Entry 7NEY (X-ray diffraction, 1.74 A resolution); this record covers chains A and B.

Chain A (and B):
Protein: Ferulic acid decarboxylase 1
Organism: Hypocrea atroviridis (strain ATCC 20476 / IMI 206040)
Notes: EC 4.1.1.102; chain B of this document is another copy of the same molecule, construct and numbering; everything in this record applies to it too
UniProt: G9NLP8 (G9NLP8_HYPAI); residue numbers follow UniProt; this construct covers 1-512
Chain sequence (519 residues; row label = number of the first residue in the row; numbers below 1 keep their minus sign (Met-6 is residue -6)):
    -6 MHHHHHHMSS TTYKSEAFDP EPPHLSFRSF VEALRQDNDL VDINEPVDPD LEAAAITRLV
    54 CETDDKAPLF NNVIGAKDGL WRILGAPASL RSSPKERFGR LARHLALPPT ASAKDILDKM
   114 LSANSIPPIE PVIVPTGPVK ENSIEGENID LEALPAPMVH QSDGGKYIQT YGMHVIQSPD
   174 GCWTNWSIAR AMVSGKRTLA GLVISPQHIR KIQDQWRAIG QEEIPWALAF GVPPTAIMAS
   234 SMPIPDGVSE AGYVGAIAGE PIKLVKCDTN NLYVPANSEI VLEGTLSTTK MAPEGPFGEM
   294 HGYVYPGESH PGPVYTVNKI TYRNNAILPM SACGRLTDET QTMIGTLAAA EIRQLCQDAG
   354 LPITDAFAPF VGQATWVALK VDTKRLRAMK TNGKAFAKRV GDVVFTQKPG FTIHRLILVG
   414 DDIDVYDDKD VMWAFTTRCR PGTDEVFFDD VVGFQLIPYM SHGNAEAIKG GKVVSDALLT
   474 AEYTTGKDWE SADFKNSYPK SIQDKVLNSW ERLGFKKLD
Disordered / not traced: -6 to 13, 511-512 (chain B: -6 to 14, 511-512)
Construct notes: initiating methionine (-6); expression tag (-5 to 0)
Metal / ion sites: Mn2+: Asn178, His201, Glu243 (together with prenylated-FMN iminium form); K+ site 1: Trp179, Ala232, Ser233, Met235, Glu243 (together with prenylated-FMN iminium form); K+ site 2: Arg431, Asp437, Asp469, Leu471
Small-molecule neighbours: prenylated-FMN iminium form (4LU; 1-deoxy-5-O-phosphono-1-(3,3,4,5-tetramethyl-9,11-dioxo-2,3,8,9,10,11-hexahydro-7H-quinolino[1,8-fg]pteridin-12-ium-7-y l)-D-ribitol): Gln162, Thr163, Tyr164, Asn178, Trp179, Ser180, Ile181, Ala182, Arg183, Leu195, Ile197, Gln200, His201, Ile202, Ser233, Ser234, Met235, Pro236, Ile237, Glu243, Phe290, Glu292, Ser324, Cys326, Glu332, Thr333, Met336, Ile337, Lys401
What the authors report for this chain:
  - catalytic residues: Arg183, Glu287, Glu292
  - conformationally variable residues (order/disorder transition, side-chain flip): Glu292, Leu449
  - mutagenesis - E25N/N31G/G305A/D351R/K377H/P402V/F404Y/T405M/T429A/V445P/Q448W, F404Y/T405M/V445P/Q448W, T405M: increased catalytic activity

How chain A and chain B interact:
Pairs across the interface (203):
  Val34(A) with Leu506(B); Phe508(B), hydrophobic
  Glu38(A) with Arg505(B), salt bridge; Leu506(B)
  Leu44(A) with Tyr491(B); Pro492(B)
  Glu45(A) with Ile495(B); Lys498(B), salt bridge
  Ala47(A) with Tyr491(B)
  Ala48(A) with Phe487(B); Tyr491(B), hydrophobic; Ile495(B), hydrophobic
  Ile49(A) with Val499(B), hydrophobic; Trp503(B); Phe508(B), hydrophobic
  Arg51(A) with Ala485(B); Asp486(B); Phe487(B); Tyr491(B)
  Leu52(A) with Phe487(B), hydrophobic; Leu500(B), hydrophobic; Trp503(B), hydrophobic
  Val53(A) with Trp503(B); Phe508(B), hydrophobic
  Glu55(A) with Asp486(B); Phe487(B), hydrogen bond (side chain-backbone)
  Thr56(A) with Lys509(B), hydrogen bond (backbone-side chain)
  Asp57(A) with Lys509(B)
  Asp58(A) with Phe508(B); Lys509(B), salt bridge
  Lys59(A) with Phe508(B)
  Pro61(A) with Phe508(B), hydrophobic
  Ser85(A) with Lys509(B)
  Val152(A) with Tyr491(B), hydrogen bond (backbone-side chain)
  His153(A) with Ser490(B); Tyr491(B)
  Gln154(A) with Glu483(B); Asn489(B); Ser490(B), hydrogen bond (backbone-backbone); Tyr491(B); Pro492(B)
  Ser155(A) with Glu483(B), hydrogen bond
  Gly291(A) with Ala485(B)
  His294(A) with Trp426(B), hydrogen bond (backbone-side chain); Thr430(B)
  Gly295(A) with Trp426(B); Ser484(B); Ala485(B), hydrogen bond (backbone-backbone)
  Tyr296(A) with Trp426(B); Thr430(B), hydrogen bond; Arg431(B), hydrogen bond; Trp482(B); Glu483(B); Ala485(B)
  Val297(A) with Trp482(B); Glu483(B), hydrogen bond (backbone-backbone)
  Tyr298(A) with Leu472(B); Asp481(B); Trp482(B)
  Pro299(A) with Asp481(B)
  Gly327(A) with Ala485(B)
  Arg328(A) with Lys422(B); Asp423(B), salt bridge; Trp426(B); Ala485(B), hydrogen bond (backbone-backbone)
  Val364(A) with Met425(B); Thr429(B)
  Gly365(A) with Thr429(B)
  Gln366(A) with Trp426(B); Thr429(B); Thr430(B)
  Thr368(A) with Thr429(B)
  Trp369(A) with Met425(B), hydrophobic; Phe428(B), hydrophobic; Thr429(B)
  Arg408(A) with Pro434(B)
  Lys422(A) with Arg328(B)
  Asp423(A) with Arg328(B), salt bridge
  Met425(A) with Val364(B); Trp369(B), hydrophobic; Met425(B), hydrophobic
  Trp426(A) with His294(B), hydrogen bond (side chain-backbone); Gly295(B); Tyr296(B); Arg328(B); Gln366(B)
  Phe428(A) with Trp369(B), hydrophobic
  Thr429(A) with Val364(B); Gly365(B); Gln366(B); Thr368(B); Trp369(B); Tyr452(B)
  Thr430(A) with His294(B); Tyr296(B), hydrogen bond; Gln366(B); Ile450(B); Pro451(B); Tyr452(B), hydrogen bond (backbone-backbone)
  Arg431(A) with Tyr296(B), hydrogen bond; Tyr452(B)
  Cys432(A) with Tyr452(B)
  Arg433(A) with Tyr452(B); Met453(B), hydrogen bond; Ala458(B); Glu459(B), hydrogen bond (side chain-backbone); Lys462(B), hydrogen bond (side chain-backbone); Gly463(B); Gly464(B)
  Pro434(A) with Arg408(B); Phe440(B); Tyr452(B); Gly464(B); Val466(B), hydrophobic
  Gly435(A) with Phe440(B)
  Asp437(A) with Asn457(B)
  Phe440(A) with Pro434(B); Gly435(B); Phe440(B), hydrophobic
  Asp442(A) with Arg433(B), salt bridge; Thr436(B)
  Pro451(A) with Thr430(B); Leu472(B)
  Tyr452(A) with Thr429(B); Thr430(B), hydrogen bond (backbone-backbone); Arg431(B); Cys432(B); Arg433(B); Pro434(B); Leu472(B)
  Met453(A) with Arg433(B), hydrogen bond
  His455(A) with Leu472(B); Thr473(B), hydrogen bond (backbone-side chain)
  Gly456(A) with Thr473(B), hydrogen bond (backbone-side chain)
  Asn457(A) with Asp437(B); Thr473(B), hydrogen bond
  Ala458(A) with Arg433(B)
  Glu459(A) with Arg433(B), hydrogen bond (backbone-side chain)
  Lys462(A) with Arg433(B), hydrogen bond (backbone-side chain)
  Gly463(A) with Arg433(B)
  Gly464(A) with Arg433(B); Pro434(B)
  Val466(A) with Pro434(B), hydrophobic
  Leu472(A) with Tyr298(B); Pro451(B); Tyr452(B)
  Thr473(A) with His455(B); Gly456(B), hydrogen bond (side chain-backbone); Asn457(B), hydrogen bond
  Asp481(A) with Tyr298(B); Pro299(B)
  Trp482(A) with Tyr296(B); Val297(B); Tyr298(B), hydrophobic
  Glu483(A) with Gln154(B); Ser155(B), hydrogen bond; Tyr296(B); Val297(B), hydrogen bond (backbone-backbone)
  Ser484(A) with Gly295(B)
  Ala485(A) with Arg51(B); Gly295(B), hydrogen bond (backbone-backbone); Tyr296(B); Cys326(B); Gly327(B); Arg328(B), hydrogen bond (backbone-backbone)
  Asp486(A) with Arg51(B); Glu55(B); Arg328(B)
  Phe487(A) with Ala48(B); Arg51(B); Leu52(B), hydrophobic; Glu55(B), hydrogen bond (backbone-side chain)
  Asn489(A) with Gln154(B)
  Ser490(A) with His153(B); Gln154(B), hydrogen bond (backbone-backbone)
  Tyr491(A) with Leu44(B); Ala47(B); Ala48(B), hydrophobic; Arg51(B); Val152(B), hydrogen bond (side chain-backbone); His153(B); Gln154(B)
  Pro492(A) with Leu44(B); Gln154(B)
  Ile495(A) with Ala48(B), hydrophobic
  Lys498(A) with Glu45(B), salt bridge
  Val499(A) with Ala48(B), hydrophobic; Ile49(B), hydrophobic
  Trp503(A) with Ile49(B); Leu52(B), hydrophobic; Val53(B)
  Arg505(A) with Glu38(B), salt bridge
  Leu506(A) with Val34(B); Glu38(B)
  Phe508(A) with Val34(B), hydrophobic; Ile49(B), hydrophobic; Val53(B), hydrophobic; Asp58(B); Lys59(B)
  Lys509(A) with Thr56(B), hydrogen bond (side chain-backbone); Asp57(B); Asp58(B), salt bridge; Ser85(B)
Interface residues without a listed pair, chain A (95 interface residues in all): Ile36, Asp43, Glu292, Cys326, His407, Thr436, Glu438, Ile450, Asp469, Leu500, Gly507
Interface residues without a listed pair, chain B (94 interface residues in all): Ile36, Asp43, Pro61, Gly291, Glu292, Glu438, Asp469, Ser502, Gly507

Summary:
95 residues of chain A face 94 of chain B across their interface, with 35 hydrogen bonds and 9 salt bridges.
Among the polar pairs are Glu38(A)-Arg505(B), Glu45(A)-Lys498(B) and Asp58(A)-Lys509(B). Ligands of chain A:
prenylated-FMN iminium form. From the paper: catalytic residues Arg183(A), Glu287(A) and Glu292(A);
E25N/N31G/G305A/D351R/K377H/P402V/F404Y/T405M/T429A/V445P/Q448W, F404Y/T405M/V445P/Q448W and T405M of chain A
increase catalytic activity.
Both chains are Ferulic acid decarboxylase 1 (Hypocrea atroviridis (strain ATCC 20476 / IMI 206040)). Entry
7NEY (Structure of T. atroviride Fdc wild-type (TaFdc) in complex with prFMN) was determined by X-ray
diffraction together with 7NF0, 7NF1, 7NF2, 7NF3 and 7NF4 from the same study.
